PDB entry 8UC6 | X-ray diffraction, 2.70 A resolution | chains C and G

Chain C:
Name: Calpain-7
From: Homo sapiens
Reference sequence: Q9Y6W3 (CAN7_HUMAN); residue numbers follow UniProt; this construct covers 1-165
Amino-acid sequence (165 residues; each row starts with the number of its first residue):
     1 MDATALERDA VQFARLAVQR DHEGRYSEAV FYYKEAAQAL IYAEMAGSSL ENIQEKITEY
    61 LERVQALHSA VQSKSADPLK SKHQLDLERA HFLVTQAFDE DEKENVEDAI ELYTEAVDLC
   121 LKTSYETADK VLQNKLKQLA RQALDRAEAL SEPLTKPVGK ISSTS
Disordered / not traced: 70-76, 155-165
Swiss-Prot annotation at these positions:
  - modified residue: M1 (N-acetylmethionine), T95 (Phosphothreonine)
Reported in the primary citation:
  - post-translational modification sites: T95 (citing earlier work)
  - mutagenesis - L61D: unchanged binding to IST1 homolog (chain G)
  - mutagenesis - L61D: unchanged binding to IST1190-366
  - mutagenesis - V18D: abolished localization
  - mutagenesis - V18D/F98D (>300-fold): decreased binding to IST1 homolog (chain G)
  - mutagenesis - V18D, F98D: abolished binding to Myc-IST190-366

Chain G:
Name: IST1 homolog
From: Homo sapiens
Reference sequence: P53990 (IST1_HUMAN), isoform P53990-5; residues 322-366 here correspond to UniProt positions 335-379 (UniProt number = residue number + 13)
Amino-acid sequence (45 residues; each row starts with the number of its first residue):
   322 NFVLPELPSV PDTLPTASAG ASTSASEDID FDDLSRRFEE LKKKT
Disordered / not traced: 322-323, 333-348, 365-366

Interface between chain C and chain G:
Contacting residue pairs (44):
  A10(C) - L325(G)
  V11(C) - V324(G)
  V11(C) - L325(G)  hydrophobic
  A14(C) - P326(G)
  R15(C) - P326(G)
  V18(C) - E327(G)
  D21(C) - P329(G)
  H22(C) - P329(G)
  Y26(C) - P332(G)
  Y33(C) - L328(G)  hydrophobic
  Y33(C) - P329(G)
  L50(C) - L325(G)  hydrophobic
  K56(C) - L325(G)
  K56(C) - P326(G)
  E59(C) - E327(G)
  E59(C) - L328(G)  hydrogen bond (side chain-backbone)
  Y60(C) - L325(G)
  Y60(C) - P326(G)  hydrogen bond (side chain-backbone)
  Y60(C) - L328(G)  hydrophobic
  R63(C) - L328(G)
  R63(C) - P329(G)
  R63(C) - V331(G)  hydrogen bond (side chain-backbone)
  L87(C) - D349(G)
  L87(C) - I350(G)
  E88(C) - I350(G)
  H91(C) - I350(G)
  H91(C) - D354(G)
  H91(C) - L355(G)
  F98(C) - L355(G)
  F98(C) - R358(G)
  F98(C) - F359(G)  hydrophobic
  D101(C) - L362(G)
  E102(C) - R358(G)  salt bridge
  Y113(C) - F359(G)  hydrophobic
  Y113(C) - L362(G)
  K135(C) - F352(G)
  L139(C) - L355(G)  hydrophobic
  L139(C) - F359(G)  hydrophobic
  Q142(C) - S356(G)  hydrogen bond
  Q142(C) - F359(G)
  A143(C) - F359(G)  hydrophobic
  D145(C) - K363(G)  salt bridge
  R146(C) - F359(G)
  R146(C) - L362(G)  hydrogen bond (side chain-backbone)
Interface residues without a listed pair, chain C (33 interface residues in all): L40, Q84, V94, L132, L136, Q138
Interface residues without a listed pair, chain G (19 interface residues in all): D351
Interface features reported in the paper:
  - hot spots on chain C (mutagenesis) - V18D (>20-fold), F98D (>20-fold): decreased binding to IST1 homolog (chain G)
  - hot spots on chain G (mutagenesis) - L328D/L355A: decreased binding to Calpain-7 (chain C)

In short:
The interface between chain C and chain G involves 33 residues on one side and 19 on the other, with 5
hydrogen bonds and 2 salt bridges. Among the polar pairs are E102(C)-R358(G), D145(C)-K363(G) and
E59(C)-L328(G). From the paper: V18D/F98D, V18D and F98D of chain C reduce binding to IST1 homolog (chain G);
a modification site at T95(C); 5 substitutions were tested in all.
Chain C is Calpain-7 and chain G is IST1 homolog, both from Homo sapiens; the structure, Calpain-7:IST1
Complex, was determined by X-ray diffraction.
